PDB entry 1DV7 | X-ray diffraction, 1.80 A resolution | chain A

== Chain A ==
Name: Orotidine 5'-phosphate decarboxylase
Source organism: Methanothermobacter thermautotrophicus
Notes: EC 4.1.1.23
UniProtKB: O26232 (PYRF_METTH); numbering as in UniProt (aligned over 2-228)
Chain sequence (227 residues; row label = number of the first residue in the row):
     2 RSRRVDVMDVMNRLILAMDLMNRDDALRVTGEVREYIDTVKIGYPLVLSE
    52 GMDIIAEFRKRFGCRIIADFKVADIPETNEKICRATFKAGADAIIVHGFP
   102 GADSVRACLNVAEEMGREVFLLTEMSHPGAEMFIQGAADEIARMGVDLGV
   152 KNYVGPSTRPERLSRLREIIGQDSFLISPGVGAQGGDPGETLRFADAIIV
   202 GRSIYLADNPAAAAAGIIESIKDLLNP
Disordered / not traced: 182-190, 223-228
Differences from the reference sequence: engineered mutation Pro101 (Arg in O26232)
Swiss-Prot annotation at these positions:
  - active site: Lys72 (Proton donor)
  - binding site (substrate): Asp20, Lys42, Asp70 to Thr79, Ser127, Pro180 to Gly190, Gly202, Arg203
Reported in the primary citation:
  - catalytic residues: Asp70 (from molecular simulation)

== Summary ==
UniProt lists active-site residue Lys72 and 26 substrate-binding residues. The paper reports the catalytic
residue Asp70.
Chain A is Orotidine 5'-phosphate decarboxylase (Methanothermobacter thermautotrophicus); the structure,
Crystal structure of orotidine monophosphate decarboxylase, was determined by X-ray diffraction, deposited
together with 1DVJ.
